PDB entry 2ZTD | X-ray diffraction, 2.40 A resolution | chains A and B

== Chain A (and B) ==
Name: Holliday junction ATP-dependent DNA helicase ruvA
From: Mycobacterium tuberculosis
Notes: EC 3.6.1.-; chain B of this document is another copy of the same molecule, construct and numbering; everything in this record applies to it too
UniProtKB: P66744 (RUVA_MYCTU); residue numbers follow UniProt; this construct covers 1-196
Amino-acid sequence (212 residues; each row starts with the number of its first residue; numbers below 1 keep their minus sign (Met-15 is residue -15)):
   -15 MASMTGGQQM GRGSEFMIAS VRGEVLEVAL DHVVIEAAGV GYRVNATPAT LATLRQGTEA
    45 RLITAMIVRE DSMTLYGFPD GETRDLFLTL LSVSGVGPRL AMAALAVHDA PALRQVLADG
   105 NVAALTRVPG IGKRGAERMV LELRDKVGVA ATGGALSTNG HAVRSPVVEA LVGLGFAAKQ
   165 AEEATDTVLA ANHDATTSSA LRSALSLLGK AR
Disordered / not traced: -15 to -7, 133-145, 196 (chain B: -15 to -3, 132-146, 195-196)
Sequence notes: expression tag (-15 to 0)

== Chain A / chain B interface ==
Pairs across the interface - 55 pairs, chain A then chain B:
  Leu10(A) - Arg45(B)
  Leu14(A) - Pro150(B)
  Leu14(A) - Thr181(B)
  Val18(A) - Ala3(B)  hydrophobic
  Glu20(A) - Arg6(B)  salt bridge
  Glu20(A) - Arg45(B)  salt bridge
  Ala22(A) - Ala21(B)
  Ala22(A) - Ala22(B)  hydrophobic
  Gly23(A) - Val5(B)
  Gly23(A) - Arg6(B)  hydrogen bond (backbone-backbone)
  Val24(A) - Ser4(B)
  Val24(A) - Tyr26(B)
  Gly25(A) - Met1(B)
  Gly25(A) - Ile2(B)
  Gly25(A) - Ala3(B)  hydrogen bond (backbone-backbone)
  Gly25(A) - Ser4(B)  hydrogen bond (backbone-backbone)
  Tyr26(A) - Met1(B)
  Arg27(A) - Ser-2(B)
  Arg27(A) - Glu-1(B)
  Arg27(A) - Phe0(B)
  Arg27(A) - Met1(B)  hydrogen bond (backbone-backbone)
  Arg27(A) - Ala3(B)
  Asn29(A) - Glu-1(B)
  Pro32(A) - Leu185(B)  hydrophobic
  Pro32(A) - Arg186(B)
  Pro32(A) - Leu189(B)  hydrophobic
  Ala33(A) - Arg186(B)
  Ala36(A) - Arg186(B)
  Met50(A) - Met1(B)  hydrophobic
  Glu54(A) - Val52(B)
  Glu54(A) - Arg53(B)
  Glu54(A) - Glu54(B)
  Asp55(A) - Val52(B)
  Asp55(A) - Arg53(B)
  Ser56(A) - Val52(B)
  Met57(A) - Phe0(B)
  Met57(A) - Met1(B)  hydrogen bond (backbone-backbone)
  Met57(A) - Met50(B)  hydrophobic
  Met57(A) - Val52(B)  hydrophobic
  Thr58(A) - Glu-1(B)
  Leu59(A) - Met1(B)  hydrophobic
  Ala87(A) - Leu158(B)
  Ala90(A) - Leu158(B)  hydrophobic
  Ala90(A) - Leu189(B)
  Val91(A) - Phe160(B)  hydrophobic
  Val91(A) - Leu189(B)  hydrophobic
  Val91(A) - Gly193(B)
  His92(A) - Gly193(B)
  Arg111(A) - Phe160(B)
  Arg111(A) - Leu192(B)
  Arg111(A) - Gly193(B)  hydrogen bond (side chain-backbone)
  Arg111(A) - Lys194(B)
  Pro113(A) - Leu158(B)
  Pro113(A) - Gly159(B)
  Pro113(A) - Phe160(B)
Other interface residues (no listed pair), chain A (29 interface residues in all): Ile2, Arg53
Other interface residues (no listed pair), chain B (32 interface residues in all): Met57, Val151, Ala154, Ser182

== In short ==
Chain A and chain B form an interface of 29 and 32 residues respectively, with 6 hydrogen bonds and 2 salt
bridges. Among the polar pairs are Glu20(A)-Arg6(B), Glu20(A)-Arg45(B) and Arg111(A)-Gly193(B).
Chain A and chain B are both Holliday junction ATP-dependent DNA helicase ruvA (Mycobacterium tuberculosis);
the structure, MtRuvA Form III, was determined by X-ray diffraction together with 2ZTC and 2ZTE from the same
study.
